3ZWT - chain A; structure by X-ray diffraction, 1.55 A resolution.

Chain A:
Name: Dihydroorotate dehydrogenase (quinone), mitochondrial
Organism: Homo sapiens
Notes: EC 1.3.3.1, 1.3.5.2
UniProt: Q02127 (PYRD_HUMAN); residues 30-396 here correspond to UniProt positions 29-395 (UniProt number = residue number - 1)
Sequence (367 residues; numbered 30 to 396; the number before each row is that of its first residue):
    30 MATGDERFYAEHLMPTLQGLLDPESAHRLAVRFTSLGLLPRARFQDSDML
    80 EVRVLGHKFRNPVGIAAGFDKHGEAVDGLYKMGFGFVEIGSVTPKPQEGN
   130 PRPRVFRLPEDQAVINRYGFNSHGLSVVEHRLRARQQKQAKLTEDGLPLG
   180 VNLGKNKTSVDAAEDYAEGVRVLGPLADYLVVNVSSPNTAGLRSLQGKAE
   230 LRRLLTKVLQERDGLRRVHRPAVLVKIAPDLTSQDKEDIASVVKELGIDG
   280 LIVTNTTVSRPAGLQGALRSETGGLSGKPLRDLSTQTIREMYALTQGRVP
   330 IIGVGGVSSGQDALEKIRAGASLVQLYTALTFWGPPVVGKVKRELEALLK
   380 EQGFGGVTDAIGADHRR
Not modelled in the structure: 30-40, 69-71
Residues lining bound ligands:
  - FMN (flavin mononucleotide): Ala95, Ala96, Gly97, Lys100, Gly119, Ser120, Val134, Val143, Asn145, Tyr147, Phe149, Asn181, Asn212, Lys255, Thr283, Asn284, Thr285, Ser305, Gly306, Leu309, Val333, Gly334, Gly335, Val336, Gln354, Leu355, Tyr356, Thr357
  - KFZ (2-{[(2,5-dichlorophenyl)methyl]sulfanyl}-5-ethyl-[1,2,4]triazolo[1,5-a]pyrimidin-7-ol): Met43, Leu46, Gln47, Pro52, Ala55, His56, Ala59, Phe62, Thr63, Phe98, Val134, Arg136, Val143, Tyr147, Tyr356, Leu359, Thr360, Pro364
  - orotic acid (ORO): Lys100, Asn145, Arg146, Tyr147, Gly148, Phe149, Asn212, Ser215, Pro216, Asn217, Asn284, Thr285
UniProt features mapped onto this chain:
  - active site: Ser215 (Nucleophile)
  - binding site (FMN): Ala96 to Lys100, Ser120, Asn181, Asn212, Lys255, Thr283, Gly306, Gly335, Tyr356, Thr357
  - binding site (substrate): Lys100, Asn145 to Phe149, Asn212 to Asn217, Asn284, Thr285

In short:
Chain A binds flavin mononucleotide, orotic acid and compound KFZ. UniProt lists active-site residue Ser215,
14 FMN-binding residues and 14 substrate-binding residues.
Chain A is Dihydroorotate dehydrogenase (quinone), mitochondrial (Homo sapiens); the structure, Structure of
Human Dihydroorotate Dehydrogenase with a Bound Inhibitor, was determined by X-ray diffraction together with
3ZWS from the same study.
